Entry 6NXJ (X-ray diffraction, 1.92 A resolution); this record covers chain A.

Chain A:
Name: FAD:protein FMN transferase
Organism: Vibrio cholerae
Notes: EC 2.7.1.180
UniProt: A0A0F4FI39 (A0A0F4FI39_VIBCL); residues 18-334 here = UniProt positions 18-334
Sequence (328 residues; row label = number of the first residue in the row):
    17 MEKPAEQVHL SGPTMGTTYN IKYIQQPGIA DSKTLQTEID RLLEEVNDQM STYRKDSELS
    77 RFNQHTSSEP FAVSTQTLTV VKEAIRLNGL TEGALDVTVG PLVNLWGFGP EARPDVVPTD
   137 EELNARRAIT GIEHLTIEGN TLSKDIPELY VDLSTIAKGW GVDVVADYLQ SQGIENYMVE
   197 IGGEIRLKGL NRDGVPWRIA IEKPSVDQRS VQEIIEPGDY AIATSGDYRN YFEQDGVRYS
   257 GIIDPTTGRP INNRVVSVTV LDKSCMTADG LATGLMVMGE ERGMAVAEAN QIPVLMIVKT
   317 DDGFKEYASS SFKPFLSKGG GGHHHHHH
Disordered / not traced: 17-20, 221-225, 333-344
Sequence notes: initiating methionine (17); engineered mutation G257 (His in A0A0F4FI39); expression tag (335-344)
Bound ions: Mg2+ site 1: T171, D285, T289 (together with FAD); Mg2+ site 2: E200, D285 (together with FAD)
Small-molecule neighbours: FAD (flavin-adenine dinucleotide): M31, G32, N63, M66, S67, Y69, A110, L111, D112, V113, V115, V119, F124, D168, L169, S170, T171, A173, K174, E200, S241, G257, I258, I259, P261, D285, T289, V293

Summary:
Ligands of chain A: flavin-adenine dinucleotide. The Mg2+ site 1 is built by T171, D285 and T289. The Mg2+
site 2 is built by E200 and D285.
Chain A is FAD:protein FMN transferase (Vibrio cholerae); the structure, Flavin Transferase ApbE from Vibrio
cholerae, H257G mutant, was determined by X-ray diffraction (same publication as 6NXI).
